PDB entry 3LBD | X-ray diffraction, 2.40 A resolution | chain A

[Chain A]
Molecule: Retinoic acid receptor gamma
Organism: Homo sapiens
Notes: fragment: lbd, ligand-binding domain, residues 178 - 423
UniProt: P22932 (RARG2_HUMAN); residues 178-423 here correspond to UniProt positions 167-412 (UniProt number = residue number - 11)
Sequence (267 residues; numbered 157 to 423; the number before each row is that of its first residue):
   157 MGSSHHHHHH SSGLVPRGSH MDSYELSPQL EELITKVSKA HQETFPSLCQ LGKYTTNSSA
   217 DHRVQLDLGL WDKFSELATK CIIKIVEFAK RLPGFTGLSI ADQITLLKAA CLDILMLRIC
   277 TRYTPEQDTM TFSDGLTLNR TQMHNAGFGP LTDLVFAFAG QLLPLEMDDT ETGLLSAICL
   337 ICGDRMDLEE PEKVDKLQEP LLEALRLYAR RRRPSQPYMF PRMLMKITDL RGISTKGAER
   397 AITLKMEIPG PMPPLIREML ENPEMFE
Not modelled in the structure: 157-181, 419-423
Small-molecule neighbours: (9cis)-retinoic acid (9CR): Phe201, Trp227, Phe230, Leu233, Ala234, Cys237, Leu268, Leu271, Met272, Ile275, Arg278, Phe288, Ser289, Gly303, Phe304, Gly393, Ala397, Leu400, Met408, Ile412, Met415

[Summary]
Bound to chain A: (9cis)-retinoic acid.
Chain A is Retinoic acid receptor gamma (Homo sapiens); the structure, Ligand-binding domain of the human
retinoic acid receptor gamma bound to 9-cis retinoic acid, was determined by X-ray diffraction (same
publication as 4LBD).
